6P1K - chains I and K of the 6 polymer chains in the assembly; structure by electron microscopy, 4.05 A resolution (low resolution: residue-level contacts below are approximate; hydrogen-bond / salt-bridge calls are withheld).

== Chain I ==
Protein: DNA-directed RNA polymerase subunit beta
From: Escherichia coli
Notes: EC 2.7.7.6
Reference sequence: P0A8V4 (RPOB_ECO57); numbering as in UniProt (aligned over 1-1342)
Sequence (1342 residues; numbered 1 to 1342; the number before each row is that of its first residue):
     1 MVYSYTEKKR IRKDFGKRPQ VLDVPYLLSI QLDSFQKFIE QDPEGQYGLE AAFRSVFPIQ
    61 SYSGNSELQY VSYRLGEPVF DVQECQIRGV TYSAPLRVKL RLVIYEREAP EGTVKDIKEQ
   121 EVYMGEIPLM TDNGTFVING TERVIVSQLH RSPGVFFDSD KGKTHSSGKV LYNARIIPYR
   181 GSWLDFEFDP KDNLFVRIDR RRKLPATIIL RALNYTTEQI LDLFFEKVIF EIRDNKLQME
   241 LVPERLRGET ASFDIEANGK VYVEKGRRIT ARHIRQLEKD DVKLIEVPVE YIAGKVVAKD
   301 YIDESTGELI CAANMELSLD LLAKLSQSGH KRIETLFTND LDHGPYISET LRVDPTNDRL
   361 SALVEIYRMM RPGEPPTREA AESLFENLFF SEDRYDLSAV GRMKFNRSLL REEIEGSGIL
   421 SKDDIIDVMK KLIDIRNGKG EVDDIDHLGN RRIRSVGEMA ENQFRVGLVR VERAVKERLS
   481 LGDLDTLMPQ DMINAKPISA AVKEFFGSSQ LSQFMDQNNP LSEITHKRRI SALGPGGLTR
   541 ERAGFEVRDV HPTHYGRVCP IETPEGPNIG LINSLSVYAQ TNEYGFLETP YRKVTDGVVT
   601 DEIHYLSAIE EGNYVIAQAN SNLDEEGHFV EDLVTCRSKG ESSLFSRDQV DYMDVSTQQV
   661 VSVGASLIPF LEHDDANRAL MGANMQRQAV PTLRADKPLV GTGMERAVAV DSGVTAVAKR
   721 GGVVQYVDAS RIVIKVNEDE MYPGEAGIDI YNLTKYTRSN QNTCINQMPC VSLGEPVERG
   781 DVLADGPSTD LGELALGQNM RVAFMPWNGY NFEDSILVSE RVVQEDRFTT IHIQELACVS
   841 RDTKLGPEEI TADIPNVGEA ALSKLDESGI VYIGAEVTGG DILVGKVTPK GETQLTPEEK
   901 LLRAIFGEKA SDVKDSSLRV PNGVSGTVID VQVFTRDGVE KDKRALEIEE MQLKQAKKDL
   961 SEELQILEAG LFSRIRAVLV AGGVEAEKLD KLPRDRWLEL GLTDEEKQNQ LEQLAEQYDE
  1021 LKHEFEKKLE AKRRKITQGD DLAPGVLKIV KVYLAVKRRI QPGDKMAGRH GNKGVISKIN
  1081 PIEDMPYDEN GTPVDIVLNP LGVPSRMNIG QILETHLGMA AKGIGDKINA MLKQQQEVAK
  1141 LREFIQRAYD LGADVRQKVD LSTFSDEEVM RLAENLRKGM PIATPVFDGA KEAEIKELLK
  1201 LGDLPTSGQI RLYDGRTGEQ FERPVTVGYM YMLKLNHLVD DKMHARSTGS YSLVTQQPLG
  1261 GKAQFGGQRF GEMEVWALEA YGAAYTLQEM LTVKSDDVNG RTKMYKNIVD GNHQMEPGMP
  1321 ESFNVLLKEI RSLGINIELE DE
Unresolved in the structure: 1-2
Swiss-Prot annotation at these positions:
  - modified residue (N6-acetyllysine): K1022, K1200

== Chain K ==
Protein: DNA-directed RNA polymerase subunit omega
From: Escherichia coli
Notes: EC 2.7.7.6
Reference sequence: P0A802 (RPOZ_ECO57); numbering as in UniProt (aligned over 1-91)
Sequence (91 residues; numbered 1 to 91; the number before each row is that of its first residue):
     1 MARVTVQDAV EKIGNRFDLV LVAARRARQM QVGGKDPLVP EENDKTTVIA LREIEEGLIN
    61 NQILDVRERQ EQQEQEAAEL QAVTAIAEGR R
Unresolved in the structure: 1, 81-91

== How chain I and chain K interact ==
Contacting residue pairs (5; chain I residue first):
  G1282(I) - F17(K)
  Y1285(I) - L21(K)
  N1312(I) - V32(K)
  H1313(I) - R28(K)
  Q1314(I) - R28(K)
Other interface residues (no listed pair), chain K (5 interface residues in all): Q31

== Summary ==
Chain I and chain K each contribute 5 residues to their interface.
Chain I is DNA-directed RNA polymerase subunit beta and chain K is DNA-directed RNA polymerase subunit omega,
both from Escherichia coli; the structure, Cryo-EM structure of Escherichia coli sigma70 bound RNAP polymerase
holoenzyme, was determined by electron microscopy, deposited together with 6N57, 6N58 and 6OUL.
